7VQ4 - chains A and B; structure by electron microscopy, 3.20 A resolution.

# Chain A (and B)
Molecule: Aluminum-activated malate transporter 1
Organism: Arabidopsis thaliana
Notes: chain B of this document is another copy of the same molecule, construct and numbering; everything in this record applies to it too
Reference sequence: Q9SJE9 (ALMT1_ARATH); residue numbers follow UniProt; this construct covers 1-493
Chain sequence (509 residues; row label = number of the first residue in the row):
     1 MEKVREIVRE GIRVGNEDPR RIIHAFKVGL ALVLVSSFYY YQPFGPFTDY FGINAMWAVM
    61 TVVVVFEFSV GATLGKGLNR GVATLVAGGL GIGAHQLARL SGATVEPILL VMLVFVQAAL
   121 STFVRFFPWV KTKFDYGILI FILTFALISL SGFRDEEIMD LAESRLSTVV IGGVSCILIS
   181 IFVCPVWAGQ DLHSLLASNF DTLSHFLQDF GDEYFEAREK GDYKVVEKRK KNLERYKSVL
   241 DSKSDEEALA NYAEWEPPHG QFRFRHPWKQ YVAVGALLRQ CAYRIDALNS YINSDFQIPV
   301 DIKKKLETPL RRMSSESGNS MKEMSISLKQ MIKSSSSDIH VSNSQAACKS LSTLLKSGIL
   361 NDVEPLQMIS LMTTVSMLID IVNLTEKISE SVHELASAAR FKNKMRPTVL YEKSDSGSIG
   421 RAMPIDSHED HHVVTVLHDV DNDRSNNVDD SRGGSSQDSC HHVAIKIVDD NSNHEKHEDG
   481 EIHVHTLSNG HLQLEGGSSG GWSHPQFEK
Unresolved in the structure: 217-221, 406-509
Sequence notes: expression tag (494-509)
UniProt features mapped onto this chain:
  - modified residue: Ser320 (Phosphoserine), Ser327 (Phosphoserine), Thr385 (Phosphothreonine)
What the authors report for this chain:
  - mutagenesis - E156A, D160A: decreased growth in response to Al treatment
  - mutagenesis - R80A, R165A: decreased growth in response to Al

# Chain A / chain B interface
Residue-residue contacts - 77 pairs, chain A then chain B:
  Gly11(A) with Phe127(B)
  Arg13(A) with Pro128(B)
  Val14(A) with Phe126(B)
  Arg21(A) with Phe126(B)
  Ile22(A) with Phe123(B), hydrophobic
  His24(A) with Thr122(B); Phe126(B)
  Ala25(A) with Ala119(B); Thr122(B); Phe123(B), hydrophobic
  Phe26(A) with Phe115(B); Ala119(B), hydrophobic
  Val28(A) with Thr122(B)
  Gly29(A) with Phe115(B)
  Leu30(A) with Phe115(B)
  Leu32(A) with Ala118(B), hydrophobic
  Val33(A) with Val111(B), hydrophobic
  Ser36(A) with Leu150(B)
  Gly52(A) with Phe153(B)
  Met56(A) with Trp57(B), hydrophobic; Leu147(B), hydrophobic; Ser151(B); Phe153(B), hydrophobic
  Trp57(A) with Met56(B), hydrophobic
  Val59(A) with Ala146(B), hydrophobic
  Met60(A) with Leu143(B), hydrophobic; Leu147(B), hydrophobic
  Val63(A) with Leu139(B); Ile142(B), hydrophobic; Leu143(B)
  Phe68(A) with Phe126(B), hydrophobic
  Val111(A) with Val33(B), hydrophobic
  Phe115(A) with Gly29(B)
  Ala119(A) with Ala25(B)
  Phe123(A) with Gly11(B)
  Phe126(A) with Arg21(B); His24(B)
  Phe127(A) with Ile7(B), hydrophobic; Gly11(B)
  Ile142(A) with Val63(B), hydrophobic
  Leu143(A) with Met60(B), hydrophobic
  Ala146(A) with Val59(B), hydrophobic
  Leu147(A) with Met56(B), hydrophobic; Met60(B), hydrophobic
  Leu150(A) with Ser36(B)
  Ser151(A) with Met56(B)
  Phe153(A) with Gly52(B); Met56(B), hydrophobic
  Leu240(A) with Tyr283(B)
  Asp241(A) with Lys243(B)
  Lys243(A) with Asp241(B)
  Tyr283(A) with Leu240(B); Tyr283(B), hydrophobic; Asp286(B)
  Arg284(A) with Asp286(B), salt bridge; Ser290(B)
  Asp286(A) with Tyr283(B); Arg284(B), salt bridge
  Ser290(A) with Arg284(B)
  Tyr291(A) with Ser376(B), hydrogen bond; Asp380(B)
  Leu355(A) with Pro365(B); Ile369(B), hydrophobic
  Glu364(A) with Lys356(B)
  Pro365(A) with Leu355(B)
  Leu366(A) with Ser352(B)
  Ile369(A) with Leu355(B), hydrophobic; Met372(B), hydrophobic; Val375(B), hydrophobic
  Met372(A) with Ile369(B), hydrophobic; Met372(B), hydrophobic
  Thr373(A) with Ser376(B), hydrogen bond
  Val375(A) with Ile369(B), hydrophobic
  Ser376(A) with Tyr291(B), hydrogen bond; Thr373(B), hydrogen bond
  Met377(A) with Met377(B), hydrophobic
  Asp380(A) with Tyr291(B)
Other interface residues (no listed pair), chain A (69 interface residues in all): Ile7, Glu10, Gly15, Tyr40, Ala55, Val64, Ala118, Thr122, Pro128, Leu139, Arg165, Ala287, Ser352, Lys356, Met368, Ile379
Other interface residues (no listed pair), chain B (66 interface residues in all): Arg13, Val14, Ile22, Phe26, Val28, Leu30, Leu32, Val64, Phe68, Pro107, Val114, Gly152, Arg165, Glu364, Leu366, Ile379

# Summary
Chain A and chain B form an interface of 69 and 66 residues respectively, with 4 hydrogen bonds and 2 salt
bridges. Polar contacts include Arg284(A)-Asp286(B), Tyr291(A)-Ser376(B) and Thr373(A)-Ser376(B). The paper
reports that E156A and D160A of chain A reduce growth in response to Al treatment; R80A and R165A of chain A
reduce growth in response to Al.
Both chains are Aluminum-activated malate transporter 1 (Arabidopsis thaliana). Entry 7VQ4 (The apo-state
AtALMT1 structure at pH 7.5(ALMT1apo/pH7.5)) was determined by electron microscopy, deposited together with
7VOJ, 7VQ3, 7VQ5 and 7VQ7.
